PDB entry 7M1A | X-ray diffraction, 1.42 A resolution | chains AAA and BBB

Chain AAA (and BBB):
Name: Galactose-binding like protein
Organism: Bacteroides thetaiotaomicron (strain ATCC 29148 / DSM 2079 / NCTC 10582 / E50 / VPI-5482)
Notes: chain BBB of this document is another copy of the same molecule, construct and numbering; everything in this record applies to it too
UniProtKB: Q8A3U7 (Q8A3U7_BACTN); residues 221-398 here = UniProt positions 221-398
Sequence (179 residues; row label = number of the first residue in the row):
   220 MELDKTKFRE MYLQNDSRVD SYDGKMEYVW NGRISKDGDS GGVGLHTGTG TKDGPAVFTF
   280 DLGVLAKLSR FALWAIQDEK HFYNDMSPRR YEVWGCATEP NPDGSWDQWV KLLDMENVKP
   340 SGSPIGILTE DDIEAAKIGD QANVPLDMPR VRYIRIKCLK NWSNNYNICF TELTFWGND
Unresolved in the structure: 397-398
Modified residues: Mse-220 (selenomethionine); Mse-230, Mse-245, Mse-305, Mse-334, Mse-367 (selenomethionine; parent Met)
Sequence notes: initiating methionine (220)
Metal / ion sites: Ca2+: Tyr-247, Asn-250, Arg-252, Thr-390, Glu-391
What the authors report for this chain:
  - Ca2+ coordination: Tyr-247, Asn-250, Arg-252, Thr-390, Glu-391
  - binding site for 1,2-ethanediol: Tyr-241, Asp-256, His-265

Interface between chain AAA and chain BBB:
Residue-residue contacts (35; chain AAA residue first):
  Thr-225(AAA) / Glu-318(BBB)
  Arg-228(AAA) / Arg-228(BBB)
  Arg-228(AAA) / Glu-229(BBB)
  Arg-228(AAA) / Mse-230(BBB)
  Arg-228(AAA) / Asp-280(BBB)  salt bridge
  Arg-228(AAA) / Glu-318(BBB)  salt bridge
  Arg-228(AAA) / Tyr-372(BBB)
  Glu-229(AAA) / Arg-228(BBB)
  Glu-229(AAA) / Glu-229(BBB)
  Glu-229(AAA) / Lys-244(BBB)  salt bridge
  Glu-229(AAA) / Glu-246(BBB)
  Mse-230(AAA) / Arg-228(BBB)
  Mse-230(AAA) / Glu-246(BBB)
  Tyr-231(AAA) / Lys-244(BBB)
  Tyr-231(AAA) / Glu-246(BBB)
  Tyr-231(AAA) / Tyr-247(BBB)
  Arg-237(AAA) / Asp-239(BBB)
  Arg-237(AAA) / Asp-242(BBB)  hydrogen bond (side chain-backbone)
  Arg-237(AAA) / Gly-243(BBB)  hydrogen bond (side chain-backbone)
  Arg-237(AAA) / Lys-244(BBB)
  Asp-239(AAA) / Arg-237(BBB)  salt bridge
  Asp-239(AAA) / Asp-239(BBB)
  Asp-242(AAA) / Arg-237(BBB)  hydrogen bond (backbone-side chain)
  Gly-243(AAA) / Arg-237(BBB)  hydrogen bond (backbone-side chain)
  Lys-244(AAA) / Glu-229(BBB)  salt bridge
  Lys-244(AAA) / Tyr-231(BBB)
  Lys-244(AAA) / Arg-237(BBB)
  Glu-246(AAA) / Glu-229(BBB)
  Glu-246(AAA) / Mse-230(BBB)
  Glu-246(AAA) / Tyr-231(BBB)
  Tyr-247(AAA) / Tyr-231(BBB)
  Asp-280(AAA) / Arg-228(BBB)  salt bridge
  Glu-318(AAA) / Thr-225(BBB)
  Glu-318(AAA) / Arg-228(BBB)  salt bridge
  Tyr-372(AAA) / Arg-228(BBB)
Also at the interface, not in a pair above, chain AAA (16 interface residues in all): Lys-226

Summary:
16 residues of chain AAA and 15 residues of chain BBB are in contact, with 4 hydrogen bonds and 7 salt
bridges. Polar contacts include Arg-228(AAA)/Asp-280(BBB), Arg-228(AAA)/Glu-318(BBB) and
Glu-229(AAA)/Lys-244(BBB). The paper reports a binding site for 1,2-ethanediol at Tyr-241(AAA), Asp-256(AAA)
and His-265(AAA); Ca2+ coordination by Tyr-247(AAA), Asn-250(AAA) and Arg-252(AAA) among others.
Both chains are Galactose-binding like protein (Bacteroides thetaiotaomicron (strain ATCC 29148 / DSM 2079 /
NCTC 10582 / E50 / VPI-5482)). Entry 7M1A (SusE-like protein BT2857) was determined by X-ray diffraction (same
publication as 7M1B).
